Entry 7OT3 (X-ray diffraction, 2.53 A resolution); this record covers chains A and B.

== Chain A (and B) ==
Protein: Bifunctional glutamate/proline--tRNA ligase
From: Homo sapiens
Notes: EC 6.1.1.17, 6.1.1.15; fragment: Prolyl-tRNA synthetase; chain B of this document is another copy of the same molecule, construct and numbering; everything in this record applies to it too
Reference sequence: P07814 (SYEP_HUMAN); residue numbers follow UniProt; this construct covers 1001-1512
Sequence (512 residues; row label = number of the first residue in the row):
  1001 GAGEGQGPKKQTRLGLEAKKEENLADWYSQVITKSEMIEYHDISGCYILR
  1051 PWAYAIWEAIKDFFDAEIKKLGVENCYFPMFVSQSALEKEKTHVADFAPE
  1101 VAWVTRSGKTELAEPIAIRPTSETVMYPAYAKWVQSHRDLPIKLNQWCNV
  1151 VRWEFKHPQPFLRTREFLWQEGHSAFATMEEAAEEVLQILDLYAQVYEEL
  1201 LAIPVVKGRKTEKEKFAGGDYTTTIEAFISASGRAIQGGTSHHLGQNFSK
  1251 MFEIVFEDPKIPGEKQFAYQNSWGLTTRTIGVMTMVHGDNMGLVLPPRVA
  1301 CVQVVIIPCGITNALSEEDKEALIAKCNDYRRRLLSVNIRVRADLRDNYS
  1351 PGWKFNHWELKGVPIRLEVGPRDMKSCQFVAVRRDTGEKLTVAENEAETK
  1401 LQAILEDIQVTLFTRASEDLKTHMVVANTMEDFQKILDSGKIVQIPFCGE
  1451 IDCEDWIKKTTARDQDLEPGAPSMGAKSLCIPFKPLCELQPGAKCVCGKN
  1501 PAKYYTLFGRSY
Not modelled in the structure: 1001-1014, 1311-1312 (chain B: 1001-1015, 1311-1313, 1463-1473)
Ion coordination: Sr2+ site 1 near G1072 (its only coordinating residue here); Sr2+ site 2 near D1096 (its only coordinating residue here); Sr2+ site 3 near D1220 (its only coordinating residue here); Zn2+: C1448, C1453, C1495, C1497
Small-molecule neighbours:
  - L-proline (0W4; N-[(2-chlorophenyl)methyl]-3-[(2-chlorophenyl)methylamino]pyrazine-2-carboxamide): R1152, E1154, K1156, H1157, P1158, F1161, L1162, R1163, T1164, R1165, F1167, W1169, Q1237, G1238, G1239, T1240, G1274, L1275, T1276, R1278
  - proline (PRO): T1121, E1123, R1152, W1169, E1171, H1173, F1216, T1240, H1242, S1272, W1273, G1274
From the paper describing this entry:
  - binding site for proline: R1152
  - binding site for L-proline: T1164, F1167, W1169, G1238, G1274, T1276, R1278

== How chain A and chain B interact ==
Residue-residue contacts (110):
  E1039(A) - W1133(B)  hydrogen bond
  H1041(A) - P1079(B)
  H1041(A) - F1081(B)  hydrogen bond (side chain-backbone)
  H1041(A) - V1125(B)
  D1042(A) - S1083(B)  hydrogen bond
  D1042(A) - A1086(B)
  I1043(A) - F1081(B)
  I1043(A) - S1083(B)
  I1043(A) - I1116(B)  hydrophobic
  C1046(A) - P1079(B)  hydrophobic
  Y1047(A) - P1079(B)
  I1048(A) - F1078(B)  hydrophobic
  I1048(A) - P1079(B)
  I1048(A) - A1129(B)  hydrophobic
  L1049(A) - C1076(B)
  L1049(A) - Y1077(B)  hydrogen bond (backbone-backbone)
  R1050(A) - W1133(B)
  P1051(A) - E1074(B)
  P1051(A) - N1075(B)
  P1051(A) - L1144(B)  hydrophobic
  Y1054(A) - N1075(B)
  Y1054(A) - C1076(B)
  Y1054(A) - Y1077(B)  hydrophobic
  E1058(A) - N1075(B)
  E1074(A) - P1051(B)
  N1075(A) - P1051(B)
  N1075(A) - Y1054(B)
  C1076(A) - L1049(B)
  C1076(A) - P1051(B)
  C1076(A) - Y1054(B)
  Y1077(A) - I1048(B)
  Y1077(A) - L1049(B)  hydrogen bond (backbone-backbone)
  Y1077(A) - Y1054(B)  hydrophobic
  Y1077(A) - N1149(B)  hydrogen bond
  Y1077(A) - E1166(B)  hydrogen bond
  Y1077(A) - L1168(B)  hydrophobic
  F1078(A) - I1048(B)  hydrophobic
  P1079(A) - H1041(B)
  P1079(A) - C1046(B)  hydrophobic
  P1079(A) - Y1047(B)
  P1079(A) - I1048(B)
  P1079(A) - E1166(B)
  M1080(A) - M1080(B)  hydrophobic
  M1080(A) - N1149(B)  hydrogen bond
  M1080(A) - E1166(B)  hydrogen bond (backbone-side chain)
  F1081(A) - H1041(B)  hydrogen bond (backbone-side chain)
  F1081(A) - I1043(B)
  F1081(A) - I1118(B)  hydrophobic
  F1081(A) - V1151(B)  hydrophobic
  F1081(A) - W1153(B)  hydrophobic
  V1082(A) - I1043(B)
  S1083(A) - D1042(B)  hydrogen bond
  S1083(A) - I1043(B)
  A1086(A) - D1042(B)
  A1098(A) - G1108(B)
  P1099(A) - S1107(B)  hydrogen bond (backbone-side chain)
  P1099(A) - G1108(B)
  V1101(A) - R1106(B)
  V1101(A) - S1107(B)
  V1101(A) - G1108(B)  hydrogen bond (backbone-backbone)
  A1102(A) - V1104(B)  hydrophobic
  A1102(A) - R1106(B)
  W1103(A) - V1104(B)
  W1103(A) - T1105(B)  hydrogen bond (backbone-backbone)
  W1103(A) - R1106(B)  hydrogen bond (backbone-backbone)
  W1103(A) - G1108(B)  hydrogen bond (side chain-backbone)
  V1104(A) - A1102(B)  hydrophobic
  V1104(A) - W1103(B)
  V1104(A) - V1104(B)  hydrophobic
  V1104(A) - I1118(B)  hydrophobic
  T1105(A) - W1103(B)  hydrogen bond (backbone-backbone)
  T1105(A) - T1105(B)  hydrogen bond
  T1105(A) - R1106(B)
  R1106(A) - V1101(B)
  R1106(A) - A1102(B)
  R1106(A) - W1103(B)  hydrogen bond (backbone-backbone)
  R1106(A) - P1115(B)
  S1107(A) - P1099(B)
  S1107(A) - V1101(B)
  S1107(A) - W1153(B)  hydrogen bond (side chain-backbone)
  S1107(A) - F1155(B)
  G1108(A) - A1098(B)
  G1108(A) - V1101(B)  hydrogen bond (backbone-backbone)
  G1108(A) - W1103(B)
  T1110(A) - F1155(B)
  L1112(A) - W1153(B)
  I1116(A) - I1043(B)  hydrophobic
  I1116(A) - W1153(B)  hydrophobic
  I1118(A) - F1081(B)  hydrophobic
  I1118(A) - V1104(B)  hydrophobic
  I1118(A) - I1118(B)  hydrophobic
  V1125(A) - H1041(B)
  A1129(A) - I1048(B)  hydrophobic
  W1133(A) - E1039(B)  hydrogen bond
  W1133(A) - R1050(B)
  R1138(A) - Y1349(B)
  L1144(A) - P1051(B)  hydrophobic
  N1149(A) - Y1077(B)  hydrogen bond
  N1149(A) - M1080(B)
  N1149(A) - N1149(B)
  V1151(A) - M1080(B)  hydrophobic
  V1151(A) - F1081(B)  hydrophobic
  W1153(A) - F1081(B)  hydrophobic
  W1153(A) - S1107(B)  hydrogen bond (backbone-side chain)
  W1153(A) - L1112(B)
  E1166(A) - Y1077(B)  hydrogen bond
  E1166(A) - P1079(B)
  E1166(A) - M1080(B)  hydrogen bond (side chain-backbone)
  L1168(A) - Y1077(B)
  Y1349(A) - R1138(B)
Other interface residues (no listed pair), chain A (50 interface residues in all): R1119, N1348
Other interface residues (no listed pair), chain B (50 interface residues in all): V1082, R1119, K1132

== Overview ==
The chain A/chain B interface involves 50 residues from each chain, with 26 hydrogen bonds. Polar pairs
include E1039(A)-W1133(B), H1041(A)-F1081(B) and D1042(A)-S1083(B). Chain A binds proline and L-proline.
C1448(A), C1453(A), C1495(A) and C1497(A) coordinate Zn2+. From the paper: a binding site for L-proline at
T1164(A), F1167(A) and W1169(A) among others; a binding site for proline at R1152(A).
Chain A and chain B are both Bifunctional glutamate/proline--tRNA ligase (Homo sapiens); the structure, Human
Prolyl-tRNA Synthetase in Complex with L-proline and Compound 3b, was determined by X-ray diffraction,
deposited together with 7OSY, 7OSZ, 7OT0, 7OT1 and 7OT2.
